6PMI - chains F and 1 of the 9 polymer chains in the assembly; structure by electron microscopy, 3.86 A resolution.

# Chain F
Name: RNA polymerase sigma factor FliA
Source organism: Escherichia coli (strain K12)
UniProtKB: P0AEM6 (FLIA_ECOLI); numbering as in UniProt (aligned over 1-239)
Amino-acid sequence (247 residues; numbered 1 to 247; the number before each row is that of its first residue):
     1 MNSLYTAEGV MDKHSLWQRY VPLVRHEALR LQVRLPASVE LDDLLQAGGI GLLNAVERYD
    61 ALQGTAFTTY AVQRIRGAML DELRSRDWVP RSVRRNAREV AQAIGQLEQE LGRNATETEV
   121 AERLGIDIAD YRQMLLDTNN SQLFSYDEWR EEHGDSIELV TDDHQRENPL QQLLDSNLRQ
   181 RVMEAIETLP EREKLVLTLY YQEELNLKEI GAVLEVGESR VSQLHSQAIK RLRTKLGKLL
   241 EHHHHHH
Unresolved in the structure: 1, 241-247
Differences from the reference sequence: expression tag (240-247)
UniProt features mapped onto this chain:
  - DNA-binding region: Leu207 to Ser226 (H-T-H motif)
  - motif: Asp43 to Gln46 (Interaction with polymerase core subunit RpoC)
  - mutagenesis: Gln73 (Q73A: No change in activity), Arg74 (R74A/W: Decrease in activity), Ala78 (A78E: Decrease in activity), Asp81 (D81A: Loss of activity), Arg84 (R84A: Loss of activity), Arg91 (R91A: Loss of activity), Ser92 (S92A: No change in activity), Arg94 (R94A: Decrease in activity), Arg95 (R95A: No change in activity), Asn96 (N96A: No change in activity), Arg98 (R98A: Strong decrease in activity)
What the authors report for this chain:
  - binding site for Synthetic template strand DNA: Arg34, Arg84, Arg94, Arg95, Arg98, Lys208
  - binding site for Synthetic nontemplate strand DNA (chain 1): His26, Arg58, Gln63, Thr69, Gln73, Arg74, Arg220
  - mutagenesis - K208A/R220A: decreased catalytic activity

# Chain 1
Molecule: Synthetic nontemplate strand DNA
Sequence (54 nucleotides; row label = number of the first residue in the row):
    35 AGCAATAAAG TTTCCTTCCT CCTTGCCGAT AACGAGATCA ACTTGTTTGC GGCG

# Interface between chain F and chain 1
Contacting residue pairs (16; chain F residue first):
  Pro22(F) - DG68(1)  hydrogen bond to the base
  Arg25(F) - DA69(1)  hydrogen bond to the base
  His26(F) - DC67(1)  base contact
  His26(F) - DG68(1)  base contact
  Arg58(F) - DC61(1)  salt bridge to the phosphate
  Gln63(F) - DA63(1)  hydrogen bond to the base
  Thr65(F) - DA63(1)  base contact
  Thr69(F) - DT64(1)  phosphate contact
  Thr69(F) - DA65(1)  hydrogen bond to the phosphate
  Tyr70(F) - DA63(1)  base contact
  Gln73(F) - DG62(1)  base contact
  Gln73(F) - DA63(1)  hydrogen bond to the base
  Arg74(F) - DC61(1)  base contact
  Arg91(F) - DT58(1)  hydrogen bond to the base
  Arg91(F) - DG59(1)  base contact
  Arg220(F) - DA38(1)  salt bridge to the phosphate
Other interface residues (no listed pair), chain F (15 interface residues in all): Leu29, Ala66, Pro90
Other interface residues (no listed pair), chain 1 (14 interface residues in all): DT57, DC60, DG70

# In short
Chain F and chain 1 form an interface of 15 and 14 residues respectively, with 6 hydrogen bonds and 2 salt
bridges. Polar contacts include Pro22(F)-DG68(1), Arg25(F)-DA69(1) and Gln63(F)-DA63(1). From the paper: a
binding site for Synthetic nontemplate strand DNA (chain 1) at His26(F), Arg58(F) and Gln63(F) among others;
K208A/R220A of chain F reduce catalytic activity.
Chain F is RNA polymerase sigma factor FliA (Escherichia coli (strain K12)) and chain 1 is Synthetic
nontemplate strand DNA; the structure, Sigm28-transcription initiation complex with specific promoter at the
state 1, was determined by electron microscopy (same publication as 6PMJ).
